PDB entry 9EEV | X-ray diffraction, 2.40 A resolution | chain A

# Chain A
Molecule: 3C-like proteinase nsp5
Organism: Severe acute respiratory syndrome coronavirus 2
Notes: EC 3.4.22.69
UniProtKB: P0DTD1 (R1AB_SARS2); residues 1-306 here correspond to UniProt positions 3264-3569 (UniProt number = residue number + 3263)
Chain sequence (306 residues; numbered 1 to 306; the number before each row is that of its first residue):
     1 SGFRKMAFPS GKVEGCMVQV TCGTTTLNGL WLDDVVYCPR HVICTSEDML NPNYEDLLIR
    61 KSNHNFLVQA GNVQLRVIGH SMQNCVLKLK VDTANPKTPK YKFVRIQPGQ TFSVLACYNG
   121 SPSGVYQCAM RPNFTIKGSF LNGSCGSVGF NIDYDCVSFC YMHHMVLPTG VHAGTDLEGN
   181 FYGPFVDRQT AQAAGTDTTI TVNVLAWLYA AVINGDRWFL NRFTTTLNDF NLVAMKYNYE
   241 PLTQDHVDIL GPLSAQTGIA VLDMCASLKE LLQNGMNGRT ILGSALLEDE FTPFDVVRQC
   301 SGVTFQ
Not modelled in the structure: 302-306
Construct notes: engineered mutation Val-166 (Glu3429 in P0DTD1)
Ligand contacts: Paxlovid, bound form (4WI; (1R,2S,5S)-N-{(1E,2S)-1-imino-3-[(3S)-2-oxopyrrolidin-3-yl]propan-2-yl}-6,6-dimethyl-3-[3-methyl-N-(trifluoroacetyl)-L-valyl]-3-azabicyclo[3.1.0]hexane-2-carboxamide): Ser-1, His-41, Met-49, Tyr-54, Phe-140, Leu-141, Asn-142, Gly-143, Ser-144, Cys-145, His-163, His-164, Met-165, Val-166, Leu-167, Pro-168, Val-186, Asp-187, Arg-188, Gln-189, Thr-190, Ala-191, Gln-192
Curated features (UniProtKB/Swiss-Prot):
  - active site: His-41 (For 3CL-PRO activity), Cys-145 (Nucleophile)
  - site: Gln-306 (Cleavage)
  - cross-link (Glycyl lysine isopeptide (Lys-Gly)): Lys-5 (interchain with G-Cter in ubiquitin), Lys-90 (interchain with G-Cter in ubiquitin)
From the paper describing this entry:
  - catalytic residues: Cys-145
  - catalytic residues: His-41 (citing earlier work)
  - binding site for Paxlovid, bound form: Cys-145, Val-166
  - conformationally variable residues (order/disorder transition): Ser-1, Phe-140 to Gly-146
  - mutagenesis - E166V: decreased binding to Paxlovid, bound form
  - mutagenesis - E166V (17-fold): decreased catalytic activity on NIR
  - mutagenesis - N142L (5-fold), E166V (over 10-fold): decreased growth
  - mutagenesis - E166V: unchanged stability
  - mutagenesis - E166V: unchanged catalytic activity on GC376

# In short
Chain A binds Paxlovid, bound form. From UniProt: active-site residues His-41 and Cys-145. The paper reports
catalytic residues Cys-145 and His-41; N142L and E166V reduce growth.
Chain A is 3C-like proteinase nsp5 (Severe acute respiratory syndrome coronavirus 2); the structure, Crystal
structure of the SARS-CoV-2 Omicron nsp5 main protease (Mpro) E166V mutant in complex with inhibitor ..., was
determined by X-ray diffraction (same publication as 9EEI and 9EET).
